Entry 9RHW (X-ray diffraction, 1.25 A resolution); this record covers chain A.

== Chain A ==
Protein: Monoacylglycerol lipase
Source organism: Mycobacterium tuberculosis H37Rv
Notes: EC 3.1.1.23
Reference sequence: O07427 (MGLL_MYCTU); residue numbers follow UniProt; this construct covers 1-279
Sequence (307 residues; numbered -27 to 279; the number before each row is that of its first residue; numbers below 1 keep their minus sign (Met-27 is residue -27)):
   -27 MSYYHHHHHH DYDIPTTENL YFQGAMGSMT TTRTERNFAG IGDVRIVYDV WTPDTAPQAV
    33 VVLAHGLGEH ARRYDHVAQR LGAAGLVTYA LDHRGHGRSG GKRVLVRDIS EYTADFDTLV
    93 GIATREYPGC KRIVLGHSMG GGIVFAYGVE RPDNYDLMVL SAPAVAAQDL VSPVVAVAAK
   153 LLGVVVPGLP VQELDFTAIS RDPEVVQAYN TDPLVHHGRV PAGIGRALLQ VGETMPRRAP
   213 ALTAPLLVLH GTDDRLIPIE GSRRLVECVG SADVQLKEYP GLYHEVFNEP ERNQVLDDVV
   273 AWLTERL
Disordered / not traced: -27 to 0
Sequence notes: initiating methionine (-27); expression tag (-26 to 0)
Residues lining bound ligands: 7WW ([5-(2-chlorophenyl)-1-(4-methoxyphenyl)pyrazol-3-yl]-[(3R)-3-oxidanylpyrrolidin-1-yl]methanone): Gly38, Leu39, Glu41, His109, Ser110, Met111, Ala136, Ala139, Leu142, Val143, Gln164, Glu165, Leu166, Ile171, Tyr181, Val192, Ile196, Gly197, Leu200, Arg227, Leu228, Ile229, His256, Glu257
Curated features (UniProtKB/Swiss-Prot):
  - active site: Ser110 (Nucleophile), Asp226 (Charge relay system), His256 (Charge relay system)
  - mutagenesis: Ser110 (S110A: Loss of lipase activity), Asp226 (D226A: Loss of lipase activity), His256 (H256A: Loss of lipase activity)
Reported in the primary citation:
  - binding site for 7WW: Leu39, His109, Ser110, Met111, Leu142, Val143, Gln164, Leu166, Val192, Leu200, Leu228, Ile229, Glu257
  - contacts within the chain: Arg45-Glu257 (salt bridge)
  - conformationally variable residues (side-chain flip): Leu166

== Overview ==
Chain A binds compound 7WW. UniProt lists 3 active-site residues and 3 mutagenesis sites. From the paper: a
binding site for 7WW at Leu39, His109 and Ser110 among others; conformational variability at Leu166.
Chain A is Monoacylglycerol lipase (Mycobacterium tuberculosis H37Rv); the structure, M. tuberculosis meets
European Lead Factory: identification and structural characterization of novel Rv0183 inhibitors using X-ray
..., was determined by X-ray diffraction (same publication as 9RF2 and 9RF5).
